5GMN - chain A; structure by X-ray diffraction, 1.80 A resolution.

Chain A:
Molecule: Carbonic anhydrase 2
From: Homo sapiens
Notes: EC 4.2.1.1
Reference sequence: P00918 (CAH2_HUMAN); residues 1-260 here = UniProt positions 1-260
Amino-acid sequence (260 residues; row label = number of the first residue in the row):
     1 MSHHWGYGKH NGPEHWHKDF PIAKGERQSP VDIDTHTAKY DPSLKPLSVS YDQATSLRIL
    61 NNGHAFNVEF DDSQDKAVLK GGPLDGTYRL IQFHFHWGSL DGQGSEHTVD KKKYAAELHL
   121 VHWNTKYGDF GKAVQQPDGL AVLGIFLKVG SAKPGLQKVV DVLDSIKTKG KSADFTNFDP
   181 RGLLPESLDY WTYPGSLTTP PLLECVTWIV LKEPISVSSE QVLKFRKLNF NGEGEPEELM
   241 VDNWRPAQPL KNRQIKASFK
Disordered / not traced: 1-3
Swiss-Prot annotation at these positions:
  - active site: H64 (Proton donor/acceptor)
  - binding site (Zn(2+)): H94, H96, H119
  - binding site (substrate): T198, T199
  - site: Y7 (Fine-tunes the proton-transfer properties of H-64), N62 (Fine-tunes the proton-transfer properties of H-64), N67 (Fine-tunes the proton-transfer properties of H-64), Q92 (Involved in the binding of some activators, including histamine and L-histidine)
  - modified residue: S2 (N-acetylserine), S165 (Phosphoserine), S172 (Phosphoserine)
  - natural variant: K18 (K18E: In Jogjakarta), Q92 (Q92P: In OPTB3), H94 (H94Y: In OPTB3 loss of activity), H107 (H107Y: In OPTB3), G144 (G144R: In OPTB3), P236 (P236H: In Melbourne)
  - mutagenesis: W5 (W5A: Impaired activity, not rescued by 4-methylimidazole (4-MI); when associated with W-64), Y7 (Y7F: Enhanced activity; Y7H: Reduced proton transfer rate), N62 (N62A: Reduced activity; N62D: Strongly reduced activity; N62H: Reduced proton transfer; when associated with A-64; N62L: Reduced activity; N62T: Reduced activity; N62V: Reduced activity), H64 (H64A: Reduced CO(2) hydrase activity, rescued by 4-methylimidazole (4-MI). Reduced proton transfer; when associated with H-62. Enhanced proton transfer; when associated with H-67 ...), A65 (A65F: Reduced activity; A65S: 2-fold decrease in enzyme efficiency, as determined by kcat/KM ratio, and efficiently inhibited by chlorzolamide; when associated with Q-67), N67 (N67H: Enhanced proton transfer; when associated with A-64; N67L: Reduced activity ...), H94 (H94C/D/E/N/Q: Strongly reduced CO(2) hydrase and p-nitrophenyl acetate esterase activities, impaired stability of zinc binding), E106 (E106A/Q: Strongly reduced CO(2) hydrase activity; E106D: Normal CO(2) hydrase activity), E117 (E117Q: Strongly reduced activity and sulfonamide affinity), H119 (H119D/N/Q: Reduced activity; H119E: Strongly reduced activity), V121 (V121A/G/I/L/S: Reduced CO(2) hydrase and p-nitrophenyl acetate esterase activities; V121K/R: Strongly reduced CO(2) hydrase and p-nitrophenyl acetate esterase activities), V142 (V142F/Y: Strongly impaired activity; V142G: Weakly impaired activity; V142H: Impaired activity), 4 further mutagenesis entries in UniProt
Ion coordination: Zn2+: H94, H96, H119 (together with Polmacoxib)
Ligand contacts: Polmacoxib (949; 4-[3-(3-fluorophenyl)-5,5-dimethyl-4-oxidanylidene-furan-2-yl]benzenesulfonamide): I91, Q92, H94, H96, E106, H119, V121, F130, V134, L140, V142, S196, L197, T198, T199, P201, L203, W208

In short:
Bound to chain A: Polmacoxib. H94, H96 and H119 coordinate Zn2+. From UniProt: active-site residue H64, 3
Zn2+-binding residues, substrate-binding residues T198 and T199 and 16 mutagenesis sites.
Chain A is Carbonic anhydrase 2 (Homo sapiens); the structure, Crystal structure of human carbonic anhydrase
II in complex with polmacoxib, was determined by X-ray diffraction (same publication as 5GMM).
